PDB entry 5TM2 | X-ray diffraction, 2.60 A resolution | chains B and D of the 4 polymer chains in the assembly

== Chain B ==
Molecule: Estrogen receptor
From: Homo sapiens
Notes: fragment: ligand-binding domain
Reference sequence: P03372 (ESR1_HUMAN), isoform P03372-3; residues 298-554 here correspond to UniProt positions 125-381 (UniProt number = residue number - 173)
Amino-acid sequence (257 residues; row label = number of the first residue in the row):
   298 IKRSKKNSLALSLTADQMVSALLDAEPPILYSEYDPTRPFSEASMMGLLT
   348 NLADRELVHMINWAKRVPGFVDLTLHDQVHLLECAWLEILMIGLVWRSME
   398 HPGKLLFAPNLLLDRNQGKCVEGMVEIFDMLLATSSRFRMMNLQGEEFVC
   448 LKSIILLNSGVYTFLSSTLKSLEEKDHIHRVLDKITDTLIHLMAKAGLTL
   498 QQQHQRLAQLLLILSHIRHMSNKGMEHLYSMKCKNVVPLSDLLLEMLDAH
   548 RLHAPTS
Disordered / not traced: 298-306, 337, 462-467, 534-535, 547-554
Differences from the reference sequence: engineered mutation Ser-537 (Tyr364 in P03372)
Small-molecule neighbours: 7EO (2,5-bis(2-chloro-4-hydroxyphenyl)-1H-1lambda~4~-thiophen-1-one): Leu-346, Leu-349, Ala-350, Glu-353, Leu-384, Leu-387, Met-388, Leu-391, Arg-394, Phe-404, Leu-428

== Chain D ==
Molecule: Nuclear receptor coactivator 2
Notes: fragment: Nuclear receptor-interacting peptide
Reference sequence: Q15596 (NCOA2_HUMAN); residue numbers follow UniProt; this construct covers 686-698
Amino-acid sequence (13 residues; row label = number of the first residue in the row):
   686 KHKILHRLLQDSS
Disordered / not traced: 686-687, 697-698

== Interface between chain B and chain D ==
Pairs across the interface (17):
  Ile-358(B) / Leu-690(D)  hydrophobic
  Ile-358(B) / Leu-693(D)
  Ile-358(B) / Leu-694(D)  hydrophobic
  Lys-362(B) / Leu-693(D)  hydrogen bond (side chain-backbone)
  Lys-362(B) / Leu-694(D)
  Leu-372(B) / Leu-694(D)  hydrophobic
  Val-376(B) / Leu-690(D)  hydrophobic
  Val-376(B) / Leu-694(D)  hydrophobic
  Leu-379(B) / Leu-690(D)  hydrophobic
  Asp-538(B) / Ile-689(D)
  Leu-539(B) / Ile-689(D)  hydrophobic
  Leu-539(B) / Leu-690(D)
  Leu-539(B) / Leu-693(D)  hydrophobic
  Glu-542(B) / Lys-688(D)
  Glu-542(B) / Ile-689(D)  hydrogen bond (side chain-backbone)
  Glu-542(B) / Leu-690(D)
  Met-543(B) / Leu-690(D)  hydrophobic
Also at the interface, not in a pair above, chain B (14 interface residues in all): Val-355, Asn-359, Phe-367, Gln-375, Glu-380
Also at the interface, not in a pair above, chain D (6 interface residues in all): Asp-696

== In short ==
14 residues of chain B and 6 residues of chain D are in contact, with 2 hydrogen bonds. Among the polar pairs
are Lys-362(B)/Leu-693(D) and Glu-542(B)/Ile-689(D). Chain B binds compound 7EO.
Chain B is Estrogen receptor (Homo sapiens) and chain D is Nuclear receptor coactivator 2; the structure,
Crystal Structure of the ER-alpha Ligand-binding Domain (Y537S) in Complex with
2,5-bis(2-chloro-4-hydroxyphenyl)thiophene 1-oxide, was determined by X-ray diffraction, deposited together
with 5KR9, 5KRA, 5KRC, 5KRF, 5KRH, 5KRI and 43 further entries.
